PDB entry 4JYI | X-ray diffraction, 1.90 A resolution | chains A and G of the 4 polymer chains in the assembly

# Chain A
Molecule: Retinoic acid receptor beta
Source organism: Homo sapiens
Notes: fragment: Ligand binding domain
Reference sequence: P10826 (RARB_HUMAN); residues 169-414 here correspond to UniProt positions 176-421 (UniProt number = residue number + 7)
Sequence (267 residues; row label = number of the first residue in the row):
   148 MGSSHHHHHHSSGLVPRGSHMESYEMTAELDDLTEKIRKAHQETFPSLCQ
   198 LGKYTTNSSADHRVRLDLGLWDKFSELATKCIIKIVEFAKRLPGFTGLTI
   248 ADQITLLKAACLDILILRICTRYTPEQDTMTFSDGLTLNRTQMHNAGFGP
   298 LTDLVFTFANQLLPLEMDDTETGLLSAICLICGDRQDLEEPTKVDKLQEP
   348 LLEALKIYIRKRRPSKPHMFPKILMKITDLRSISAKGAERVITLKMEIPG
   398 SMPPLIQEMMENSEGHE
Not modelled in the structure: 148-169, 409-414
Differences from the reference sequence: expression tag (148-168)
Small-molecule neighbours: JYI (3-chloro-4-[(E)-2-(5,5-dimethyl-8-phenyl-5,6-dihydronaphthalen-2-yl)ethenyl]benzoic acid): Phe192, Trp218, Phe221, Leu224, Ala225, Cys228, Leu259, Leu262, Ile263, Arg265, Ile266, Arg269, Phe279, Ser280, Gly294, Phe295, Leu298, Val302, Gly384, Arg387, Val388, Leu391, Ile403

# Chain G
Molecule: Nuclear receptor coactivator 1
Notes: EC 2.3.1.48
Reference sequence: Q15788 (NCOA1_HUMAN); residues 629-641 here correspond to UniProt positions 686-698 (UniProt number = residue number + 57)
Sequence (13 residues; numbered 629 to 641; the number before each row is that of its first residue):
   629 RHKILHRLLQEGS
Not modelled in the structure: 629, 640-641
Small-molecule neighbours: citrate anion (FLC): His630, Lys631, Ile632, Arg635
UniProt features mapped onto this chain:
  - motif: Leu633 to Leu637 (LXXLL motif 4)
  - modified residue: Ser641 (Phosphoserine)

# Interface between chain A and chain G
Pairs across the interface (18; chain A residue first):
  Val233(A) with Leu633(G), hydrophobic
  Lys237(A) with Leu636(G), hydrogen bond (side chain-backbone); Leu637(G), hydrogen bond (side chain-backbone); Glu639(G), hydrogen bond (side chain-backbone)
  Gln250(A) with Leu637(G)
  Ile251(A) with Leu633(G), hydrophobic; His634(G); Leu637(G), hydrophobic
  Pro401(A) with His630(G); Ile632(G), hydrophobic
  Leu402(A) with Ile632(G); Leu636(G), hydrophobic
  Gln404(A) with His630(G), hydrogen bond
  Glu405(A) with His630(G); Ile632(G); Leu633(G), hydrogen bond (side chain-backbone)
  Met406(A) with Leu633(G), hydrophobic
  Glu408(A) with His630(G)
Interface residues without a listed pair, chain A (14 interface residues in all): Ile230, Ile247, Leu254, Lys255
Interface residues without a listed pair, chain G (8 interface residues in all): Lys631

# In short
14 residues of chain A face 8 of chain G across their interface; the contacts include 5 hydrogen bonds. Among
the polar pairs are Lys237(A)-Leu636(G), Lys237(A)-Leu637(G) and Lys237(A)-Glu639(G). Bound to chain A:
compound JYI. Ligands of chain G: citrate anion.
Chain A is Retinoic acid receptor beta (Homo sapiens) and chain G is Nuclear receptor coactivator 1; the
structure, Crystal structure of RARbeta LBD in complex with selective partial agonist BMS641
[3-chloro-4-[(E)-2-(5,5-dimethyl-8-phenyl-5,6-dihydronaphthalen-2-yl)ethenyl]benzoic acid], was determined by
X-ray diffraction, deposited together with 4JYG and 4JYH.
